Entry 6OPA (X-ray diffraction, 4.08 A resolution (low resolution: residue-level contacts below are approximate; hydrogen-bond / salt-bridge calls are withheld)); this record covers chains G and B of the 8 polymer chains in the assembly.

# Chain G
Protein: Envelope glycoprotein gp160
From: Human immunodeficiency virus 1
Reference sequence: Q2N0S6 (Q2N0S6_9HIV1); the construct lacks a stretch of the UniProt sequence and is renumbered around it, so the offset changes along the chain: 31-134 = UniProt 30-133; 143-185 = UniProt 134-176; 189-309 = UniProt 188-308; 312-321 = UniProt 309-318; 2 more segments
Sequence (475 residues; row label = number of the first residue in the row; note: 14 numbers in that range are skipped by the numbering (no residue carries them; nothing is unmodelled there); a row labelled like 185A-185K holds insertion residues (185A, then the next letters in order)):
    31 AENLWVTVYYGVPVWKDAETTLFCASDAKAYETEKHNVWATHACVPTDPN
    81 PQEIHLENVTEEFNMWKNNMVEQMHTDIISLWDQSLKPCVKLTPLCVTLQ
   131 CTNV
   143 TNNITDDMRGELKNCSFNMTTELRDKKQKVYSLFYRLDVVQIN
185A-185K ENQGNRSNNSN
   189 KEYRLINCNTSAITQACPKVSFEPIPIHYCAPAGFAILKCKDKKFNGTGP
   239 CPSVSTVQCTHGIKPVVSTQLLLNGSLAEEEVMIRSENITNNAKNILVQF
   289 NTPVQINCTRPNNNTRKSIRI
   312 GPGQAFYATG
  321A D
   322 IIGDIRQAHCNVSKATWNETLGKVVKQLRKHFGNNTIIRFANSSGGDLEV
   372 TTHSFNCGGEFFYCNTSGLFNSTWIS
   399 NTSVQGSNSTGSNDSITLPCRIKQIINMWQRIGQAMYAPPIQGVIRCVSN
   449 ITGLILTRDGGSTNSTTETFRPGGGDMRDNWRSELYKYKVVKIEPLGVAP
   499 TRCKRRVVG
Unresolved in the structure: 31, 59-66, 143-152, 185A-185K, 354-358, 399-410, 507
Construct notes: conflict Asn332 (Thr330 in Q2N0S6), Cys501 (Ala498 in Q2N0S6)
Disulfide bonds: Cys54-Cys74, Cys119-Cys205, Cys126-Cys196, Cys131-Cys157, Cys218-Cys247, Cys228-Cys239, Cys296-Cys331, Cys378-Cys445, Cys385-Cys418
Glycans and other covalent adducts: glycan linked to Asn88, Asn197, Asn301, Asn332; N-acetylglucosamine (NAG) linked to Asn133, Asn156, Asn160, Asn234, Asn262, Asn276, Asn295, Asn363, Asn448
What the authors report for this chain:
  - post-translational modification sites: Asn197, Asn234, Asn276

# Chain B
Protein: Envelope glycoprotein gp41
From: Human immunodeficiency virus 1
Reference sequence: Q2N0S6 (Q2N0S6_9HIV1); residues 512-664 here correspond to UniProt positions 509-661 (UniProt number = residue number - 3)
Sequence (153 residues; each row starts with the number of its first residue):
   512 AVGIGAVFLGFLGAAGSTMGAASMTLTVQARNLLSGIVQQQSNLLRAPEA
   562 QQHLLKLTVWGIKQLQARVLAVERYLRDQQLLGIWGCSGKLICCTNVPWN
   612 SSWSNRNLSEIWDNMTWLQWDKEISNYTQIIYGLLEESQNQQEKNEQDLL
   662 ALD
Unresolved in the structure: 512-518, 554-568, 663-664
Construct notes: engineered mutation Pro559 (Ile556 in Q2N0S6), Cys605 (Thr602 in Q2N0S6)
Disulfide bonds: Cys598-Cys604
Glycans and other covalent adducts: N-acetylglucosamine (NAG) linked to Asn611, Asn618

# Chain G / chain B interface
Disulfides between the chains: Cys501(G)-Cys605(B)
Contacting residue pairs (118; chain G residue first):
  Leu34(G) - Pro609(B)
  Leu34(G) - Trp610(B)
  Leu34(G) - Leu619(B)
  Trp35(G) - Asn607(B)
  Trp35(G) - Val608(B)
  Trp35(G) - Pro609(B)
  Trp35(G) - Trp610(B)
  Val36(G) - Thr606(B)
  Val36(G) - Val608(B)
  Val36(G) - Trp610(B)
  Val36(G) - Trp614(B)
  Val36(G) - Ile642(B)
  Val36(G) - Leu646(B)
  Thr37(G) - Cys604(B)
  Thr37(G) - Cys605(B)
  Val38(G) - Trp596(B)
  Val38(G) - Leu602(B)
  Val38(G) - Ile603(B)
  Val38(G) - Cys604(B)
  Val38(G) - Leu646(B)
  Tyr39(G) - Leu537(B)
  Tyr39(G) - Leu602(B)
  Tyr39(G) - Ile603(B)
  Tyr39(G) - Trp623(B)
  Tyr39(G) - Trp628(B)
  Tyr40(G) - Leu537(B)
  Tyr40(G) - Ala541(B)
  Tyr40(G) - Leu544(B)
  Tyr40(G) - Tyr586(B)
  Tyr40(G) - Asp589(B)
  Tyr40(G) - Gln590(B)
  Tyr40(G) - Leu602(B)
  Gly41(G) - Leu537(B)
  Gly41(G) - Gln540(B)
  Gly41(G) - Ala541(B)
  Val42(G) - Leu537(B)
  Val42(G) - Trp628(B)
  Pro43(G) - Leu523(B)
  Pro43(G) - Ala525(B)
  Pro43(G) - Ala526(B)
  Pro43(G) - Ala533(B)
  Pro43(G) - Leu537(B)
  Pro43(G) - Leu629(B)
  Val44(G) - Trp628(B)
  Val44(G) - Leu629(B)
  Trp45(G) - Leu523(B)
  Trp45(G) - Ala526(B)
  Trp45(G) - Leu629(B)
  Lys46(G) - Asp632(B)
  Thr50(G) - Leu581(B)
  Thr51(G) - Gln577(B)
  Leu52(G) - Lys574(B)
  Phe53(G) - Ile548(B)
  Cys54(G) - Trp571(B)
  Trp69(G) - Trp571(B)
  Ala73(G) - Trp571(B)
  Cys74(G) - Trp571(B)
  Val75(G) - Ile548(B)
  Val75(G) - Val549(B)
  Val75(G) - Gln575(B)
  Ile84(G) - Leu520(B)
  Ile84(G) - Gly521(B)
  Ile84(G) - Phe522(B)
  Leu86(G) - Phe522(B)
  Leu86(G) - Leu523(B)
  Leu86(G) - Gly524(B)
  Glu87(G) - Gly527(B)
  Asn88(G) - Gly527(B)
  Val89(G) - Ala526(B)
  Val89(G) - Gly527(B)
  Gln103(G) - Lys574(B)
  Asp107(G) - Lys574(B)
  Ser110(G) - Val570(B)
  Leu111(G) - Val570(B)
  Leu111(G) - Trp571(B)
  Tyr217(G) - Trp571(B)
  Pro220(G) - Ala578(B)
  Ala221(G) - Leu544(B)
  Ala221(G) - Ser546(B)
  Ala221(G) - Ala582(B)
  Gly222(G) - Leu544(B)
  Phe223(G) - Leu581(B)
  Phe223(G) - Arg585(B)
  Thr244(G) - Phe522(B)
  Ile491(G) - Leu544(B)
  Ile491(G) - Arg585(B)
  Pro493(G) - Arg585(B)
  Pro493(G) - Asp589(B)
  Leu494(G) - Leu592(B)
  Leu494(G) - Leu593(B)
  Leu494(G) - Trp596(B)
  Leu494(G) - Asp632(B)
  Gly495(G) - Trp628(B)
  Val496(G) - Trp631(B)
  Val496(G) - Tyr643(B)
  Ala497(G) - Met530(B)
  Ala497(G) - Trp623(B)
  Ala497(G) - Trp628(B)
  Ala497(G) - Trp631(B)
  Pro498(G) - Trp610(B)
  Pro498(G) - Leu619(B)
  Pro498(G) - Ile622(B)
  Pro498(G) - Trp623(B)
  Pro498(G) - Trp631(B)
  Thr499(G) - Trp623(B)
  Cys501(G) - Cys605(B)  disulfide
  Cys501(G) - Thr606(B)
  Lys502(G) - Thr606(B)
  Lys502(G) - Asn607(B)
  Arg503(G) - Trp596(B)
  Arg503(G) - Gly597(B)
  Arg503(G) - Cys598(B)
  Arg503(G) - Cys605(B)
  Arg503(G) - Thr606(B)
  Arg503(G) - Gln653(B)
  Val506(G) - Gln653(B)
  Val506(G) - Glu657(B)
  Val506(G) - Leu660(B)
Also at the interface, not in a pair above, chain G (54 interface residues in all): His85, Ala224, Lys490, Glu492, Arg500
Also at the interface, not in a pair above, chain B (63 interface residues in all): Ser534, Leu545, Gln550, Lys601, Gln650, Asn656

# Overview
54 residues of chain G and 63 residues of chain B are in contact, with 1 disulfide bond. N-acetylglucosamine
is covalently linked to Asn88(G), Asn133(G), Asn156(G), Asn160(G), Asn197(G) and Asn234(G) and 7 more.
Covalently linked N-acetylglucosamine: at Asn611(B) and Asn618(B). The paper reports modification sites
Asn197(G), Asn234(G) and Asn276(G).
Here chain G is Envelope glycoprotein gp160 and chain B is Envelope glycoprotein gp41, both from Human
immunodeficiency virus 1. Entry 6OPA (Crystal structure of bovine Fab NC-Cow1 in complex with HIV-1 BG505
SOSIP.664, and human Fabs 35022 ...) was determined by X-ray diffraction together with 6PW6 and 6OO0 from the
same study.
